PDB entry 9JNV | electron microscopy, 3.00 A resolution | chains E and I of the 11 polymer chains in the assembly

Chain E:
Molecule: Histone H3
Source organism: Xenopus laevis
UniProtKB: A0A310TTQ1 (A0A310TTQ1_XENLA); residues 1-135 here correspond to UniProt positions 2-136 (UniProt number = residue number + 1)
Amino-acid sequence (135 residues; numbered 1 to 135; the number before each row is that of its first residue):
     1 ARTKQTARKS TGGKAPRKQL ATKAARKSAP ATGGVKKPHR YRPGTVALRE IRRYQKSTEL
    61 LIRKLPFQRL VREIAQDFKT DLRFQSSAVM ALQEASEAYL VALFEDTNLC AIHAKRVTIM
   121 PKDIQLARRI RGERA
Disordered / not traced: 1-39, 135

Chain I:
Molecule: 146-nt DNA strand
Source organism: Escherichia coli K-12
Sequence (146 nucleotides; numbered 2 to 147; the number before each row is that of its first residue):
     2 TCGAGAATCC CGGTGCCGAG GCCGCTCAAT TGGTCGTAGA CAGCTCTAGC ACCGCTTAAA
    62 CGCACGTACG CGCTGTCCCC CGCGTTTTAA CCGCCAAGGG GATTACTCCC TAGTCTCCAG
   122 GCACGTGTCA GATATATACA TCCGAT

Interface between chain E and chain I:
Contacting residue pairs (21; chain E residue first):
  Arg-40(E) with DG145(I), phosphate contact
  Tyr-41(E) with DC143(I), phosphate contact; DC144(I), phosphate contact
  Arg-42(E) with DA69(I), salt bridge to the phosphate; DC144(I), hydrogen bond to the phosphate; DG145(I), phosphate contact
  Pro-43(E) with DA69(I), phosphate contact
  Thr-45(E) with DC144(I), hydrogen bond to the phosphate
  Arg-72(E) with DC51(I), salt bridge to the phosphate
  Arg-83(E) with DG50(I), hydrogen bond to the sugar; DC51(I), phosphate contact
  Phe-84(E) with DG50(I), sugar contact; DC51(I), phosphate contact
  Gln-85(E) with DA49(I), hydrogen bond to the phosphate; DG50(I), hydrogen bond to the phosphate
  Ser-86(E) with DG50(I), hydrogen bond to the phosphate
  Arg-116(E) with DG71(I), phosphate contact
  Val-117(E) with DG71(I), phosphate contact
  Thr-118(E) with DG71(I), hydrogen bond to the phosphate
  Met-120(E) with DG71(I), phosphate contact; DC72(I), phosphate contact
Interface residues without a listed pair, chain I (11 interface residues in all): DT68, DC70

Overview:
The interface between chain E and chain I involves 14 residues on one side and 11 on the other, with 7
hydrogen bonds and 2 salt bridges. Among the polar pairs are Arg-83(E)/DG50(I), Arg-42(E)/DC144(I) and
Thr-45(E)/DC144(I).
Chain E is Histone H3 (Xenopus laevis) and chain I is a 146-nt DNA strand (Escherichia coli K-12); the
structure, Structure of isw1-nucleosome complex in ADP(S) state, was determined by electron microscopy
together with 9JNT, 9JNU, 9JO2, 9JO5, 9LIU and 9LJ2 from the same study.
